PDB entry 8AGA | X-ray diffraction, 2.21 A resolution | chain A

# Chain A
Molecule: Transcriptional regulator HosA
Source organism: Escherichia coli O127:H6 str. E2348/69
Reference sequence: P69782 (HOSA_ECO27); residue numbers follow UniProt; this construct covers 1-135
Chain sequence (143 residues; row label = number of the first residue in the row):
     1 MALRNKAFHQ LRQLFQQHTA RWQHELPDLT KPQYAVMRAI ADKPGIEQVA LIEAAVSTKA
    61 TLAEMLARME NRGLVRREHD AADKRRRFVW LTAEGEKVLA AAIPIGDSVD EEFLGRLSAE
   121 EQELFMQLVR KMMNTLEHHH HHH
Unresolved in the structure: 1-3, 135-143
Differences from the reference sequence: expression tag (136-143)
Residues lining bound ligands: P-hydroxybenzoic acid (PHB): Arg4, Lys6, Phe8, His9, Arg12, His18, Trp22, Lys31, Tyr34, Ala35, Asp110
UniProt features mapped onto this chain:
  - DNA-binding region: Gln48 to Asn71 (H-T-H motif)
Reported in the primary citation:
  - binding site for P-hydroxybenzoic acid: Phe8, His9, Arg12, Phe15, Lys31, Tyr34, Gly106, Asp107, Asp110
  - contacts within the chain: His18-Asp110
  - binding site for P-hydroxybenzoic acid: Lys6, Trp22, Ala35 (from molecular simulation)

# Summary
Chain A binds P-hydroxybenzoic acid. The paper reports a binding site for P-hydroxybenzoic acid at Phe8, His9
and Arg12 among others; contacts within the chain involving His18 and Asp110.
Chain A is Transcriptional regulator HosA (Escherichia coli O127:H6 str. E2348/69); the structure, Structure
of p-hydroxy benzoic acid ligand bound HosA transcriptional regulator from enteropathogenic Escherichia coli
O127:H6 (strain ..., was determined by X-ray diffraction together with 8YCV, 8WSV, 8XB7 and 8XZU from the same
study.
